Entry 5CZ7 (X-ray diffraction, 2.50 A resolution); this record covers chains S and T of the 28 polymer chains in the assembly.

# Chain S
Molecule: Proteasome subunit alpha type-6
Source organism: Saccharomyces cerevisiae (strain ATCC 204508 / S288c)
Notes: EC 3.4.25.1
Reference sequence: P40302 (PSA6_YEAST); residues 0-233 here correspond to UniProt positions 1-234 (UniProt number = residue number + 1)
Sequence (234 residues; each row starts with the number of its first residue; numbering starts at 0):
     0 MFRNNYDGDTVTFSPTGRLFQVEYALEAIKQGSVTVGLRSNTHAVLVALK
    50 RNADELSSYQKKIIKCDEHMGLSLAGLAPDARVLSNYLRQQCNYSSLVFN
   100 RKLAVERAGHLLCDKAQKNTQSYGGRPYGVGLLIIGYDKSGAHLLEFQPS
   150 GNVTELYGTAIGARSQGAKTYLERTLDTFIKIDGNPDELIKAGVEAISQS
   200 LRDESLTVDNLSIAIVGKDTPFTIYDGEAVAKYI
Disordered / not traced: 0-2
Swiss-Prot annotation at these positions:
  - modified residue: Ser13 (Phosphoserine)
  - cross-link: Lys190 (Glycyl lysine isopeptide (Lys-Gly) (interchain with G-Cter in ubiquitin))

# Chain T
Molecule: Probable proteasome subunit alpha type-7
Source organism: Saccharomyces cerevisiae (strain ATCC 204508 / S288c)
Notes: EC 3.4.25.1
Reference sequence: P21242 (PSA7_YEAST); residues -3 to 284 here correspond to UniProt positions 1-288 (UniProt number = residue number + 4)
Sequence (288 residues; numbered -3 to 284; the number before each row is that of its first residue; numbers below 1 keep their minus sign (Met-3 is residue -3)):
    -3 MTSIGTGYDLSNSVFSPDGRNFQVEYAVKAVENGTTSIGIKCNDGVVFAV
    47 EKLITSKLLVPQKNVKIQVVDRHIGCVYSGLIPDGRHLVNRGREEAASFK
    97 KLYKTPIPIPAFADRLGQYVQAHTLYNSVRPFGVSTIFGGVDKNGAHLYM
   147 LEPSGSYWGYKGAATGKGRQSAKAELEKLVDHHPEGLSAREAVKQAAKII
   197 YLAHEDNKEKDFELEISWCSLSETNGLHKFVKGDLLQEAIDFAQKEINGD
   247 DDEDEDDSDNVMSSDDENAPVATNANATTDQEGDIHLE
Disordered / not traced: -3 to 1, 245-284
Swiss-Prot annotation at these positions:
  - modified residue: Thr-2 (N-acetylthreonine)

# Chain S / chain T interface
Contacting residue pairs (63; chain S residue first):
  Asn4(S) - Leu6(T)
  Tyr5(S) - Asp5(T)  hydrogen bond
  Tyr5(S) - Leu6(T)  hydrophobic
  Thr9(S) - Arg126(T)
  Val10(S) - Gln19(T)
  Val10(S) - Asn123(T)
  Val10(S) - Ser124(T)
  Val10(S) - Val125(T)
  Val10(S) - Arg126(T)
  Thr11(S) - Leu6(T)
  Thr11(S) - Gln19(T)
  Phe12(S) - Gln19(T)
  Phe12(S) - Tyr22(T)  hydrophobic
  Phe12(S) - Ala23(T)  hydrophobic
  Phe12(S) - Arg126(T)
  Phe12(S) - Pro127(T)
  Ser13(S) - Tyr22(T)
  Pro14(S) - Tyr22(T)  hydrophobic
  Pro14(S) - Lys25(T)
  Thr15(S) - Lys25(T)
  Gly16(S) - Tyr22(T)
  Gly16(S) - Lys25(T)
  Gly16(S) - Ala26(T)
  Leu18(S) - Leu77(T)  hydrophobic
  Leu18(S) - Arg126(T)
  His109(S) - Arg82(T)
  Cys112(S) - Arg82(T)
  Asp113(S) - Arg82(T)  salt bridge
  Asp113(S) - Asn86(T)
  Gln116(S) - Pro79(T)
  Gln116(S) - Asp80(T)
  Gln116(S) - His83(T)  hydrogen bond
  Gln116(S) - Arg126(T)
  Thr119(S) - Arg126(T)  hydrogen bond (backbone-side chain)
  Gln120(S) - His119(T)
  Gln120(S) - Val125(T)
  Gln120(S) - Arg126(T)  hydrogen bond (backbone-backbone)
  Gln120(S) - Pro127(T)
  Gln120(S) - Phe128(T)
  Ser121(S) - Ser124(T)
  Tyr122(S) - Ser124(T)  hydrogen bond (backbone-backbone)
  Ser149(S) - Pro79(T)
  Gly150(S) - Pro79(T)
  Asn151(S) - Ile78(T)
  Asn151(S) - Pro79(T)
  Thr153(S) - Leu55(T)
  Thr153(S) - Asn60(T)
  Glu154(S) - Val56(T)
  Glu154(S) - Lys59(T)
  Glu154(S) - Asn60(T)  hydrogen bond (backbone-side chain)
  Leu155(S) - Leu54(T)
  Leu155(S) - Leu55(T)
  Leu155(S) - Val56(T)
  Tyr156(S) - Leu54(T)  hydrogen bond (backbone-backbone)
  Tyr156(S) - Leu55(T)
  Tyr156(S) - Val56(T)
  Tyr156(S) - Pro57(T)
  Gly157(S) - Leu54(T)
  Lys168(S) - Leu54(T)
  Leu171(S) - Leu54(T)
  Glu172(S) - Ser52(T)  hydrogen bond
  Glu172(S) - Lys53(T)
  Leu175(S) - Lys53(T)
Interface residues without a listed pair, chain S (35 interface residues in all): Arg38, Glu105, Val152, Phe178
Interface residues without a listed pair, chain T (30 interface residues in all): Gly129

# Overview
35 residues of chain S and 30 residues of chain T are in contact, with 8 hydrogen bonds and 1 salt bridge.
Polar contacts include Asp113(S)-Arg82(T), Tyr5(S)-Asp5(T) and Gln116(S)-His83(T).
Chain S is Proteasome subunit alpha type-6 and chain T is Probable proteasome subunit alpha type-7, both from
Saccharomyces cerevisiae (strain ATCC 204508 / S288c); the structure, Yeast 20S proteasome beta5-T1A
beta5-K81R double mutant in complex with Bortezomib, propeptide expressed in cis, was determined by X-ray
diffraction, deposited together with 5CZ4, 5CZ5, 5CZ6, 5CZ8, 5CZ9, 5CZA and 16 further entries.
